PDB entry 7U4D | electron microscopy, 8.10 A resolution (very low resolution: no residue pairs are listed; an interface is given only as per-side residue counts) | chains A and J of the 22 polymer chains in the assembly

Chain A:
Name: Histone H3-like centromeric protein A
Source organism: Homo sapiens
UniProt: P49450 (CENPA_HUMAN); numbering as in UniProt (aligned over 1-140)
Amino-acid sequence (140 residues; numbered 1 to 140; the number before each row is that of its first residue):
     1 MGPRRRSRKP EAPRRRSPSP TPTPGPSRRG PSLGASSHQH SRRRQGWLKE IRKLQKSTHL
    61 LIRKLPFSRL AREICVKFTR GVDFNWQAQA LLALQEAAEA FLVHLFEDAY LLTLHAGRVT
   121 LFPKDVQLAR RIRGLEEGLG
Disordered / not traced: 1-45, 135-140
UniProt features mapped onto this chain:
  - region: Gln39 to Leu54 (Important for flexibility of DNA ends that protrude from nucleosomes)
  - modified residue: Gly2 (N,N,N-trimethylglycine), Ser7 (Phosphoserine), Ser17 (Phosphoserine), Ser19 (Phosphoserine), Ser27 (Phosphoserine), Ser68 (Phosphoserine)
  - mutagenesis: Ser7 (S7A: Induces a delay at the terminal stage of cytokinesis and chromosome misalignment during mitosis due to a defect in kinetochore attachment to microtubules), Ser17 (S17A: Impaired mitotic chromosome congression and chromosome segregation; when associated with A-19), Ser19 (S19A: Impaired mitotic chromosome congression and chromosome segregation; when associated with A-17), Ser68 (S68A: No effect on interaction with HJURP. Impairs localization at centromeres; S68E/Q: Impairs interaction with HJURP, association with chromatin and localization at centromeres), Arg80 to Gly81 (Impairs retention at centromeres, but not targeting to centromeres), His104 (H104G: Reduces location at centromeres. Abolishes location at centromeres; when associated with C-112), Leu112 (L112C: No effect on location at centromeres. Abolishes location at centromeres; when associated with G-104)

Chain J:
Molecule: 147-nt DNA strand
Sequence (147 nucleotides; row label = number of the first residue in the row; numbers below 1 keep their minus sign (DA-73 is residue -73)):
   -73 ATCGGATGTA TATATCTGAC ACGTGCCTGG AGACTAGGGA GTAATCCCCT TGGCGGTTAA
   -13 AACGCGGGGG ACAGCGCGTA CGTGCGTTTA AGCGGTGCTA GAGCTGTCTA CGACCAATTG
    47 AGCGGCCTCG GCACCGGATT CTCAGAT
Disordered / not traced: -73 to -70, 70-73

Chain A / chain J interface:
At this resolution (8 A) residue pairs are not listed: 9 residues of chain A and 6 of chain J lie at the interface.

Overview:
9 residues of chain A and 6 residues of chain J are in contact. From UniProt: 8 mutagenesis sites on chain A.
Chain A is Histone H3-like centromeric protein A (Homo sapiens) and chain J is a 147-nt DNA strand; the
structure, CryoEM structure of CENP-N promoted nucleosome stacks with CENP-A and 601 DNA sequence, was
determined by electron microscopy, deposited together with 7U46 and 7U47.
